3T67 - chains A and M of the 6 polymer chains in the assembly; structure by X-ray diffraction, 1.67 A resolution.

[Chain A]
Name: Protocatechuate 3,4-dioxygenase alpha chain
From: Pseudomonas putida
Notes: EC 1.13.11.3
UniProt: P00436 (PCXA_PSEPU); residues 1-200 here correspond to UniProt positions 2-201 (UniProt number = residue number + 1)
Amino-acid sequence (200 residues; each row starts with the number of its first residue):
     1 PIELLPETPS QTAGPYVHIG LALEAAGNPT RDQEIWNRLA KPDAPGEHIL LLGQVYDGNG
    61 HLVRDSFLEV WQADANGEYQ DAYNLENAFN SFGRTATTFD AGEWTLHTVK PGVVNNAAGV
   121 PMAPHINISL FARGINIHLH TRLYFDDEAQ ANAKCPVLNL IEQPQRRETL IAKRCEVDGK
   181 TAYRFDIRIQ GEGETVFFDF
Curated features (UniProtKB/Swiss-Prot):
  - binding site (3,4-dihydroxybenzoate): Arg-133

[Chain M]
Name: Protocatechuate 3,4-dioxygenase beta chain
From: Pseudomonas putida
Notes: EC 1.13.11.3
UniProt: P00437 (PCXB_PSEPU); residues 301-538 here correspond to UniProt positions 2-239 (UniProt number = residue number - 299)
Amino-acid sequence (238 residues; row label = number of the first residue in the row):
   301 PAQDNSRFVI RDRNWHPKAL TPDYKTSIAR SPRQALVSIP QSISETTGPN FSHLGFGAHD
   361 HDLLLNFNNG GLPIGERIIV AGRVVDQYGK PVPNTLVEMW QANAGGRYRH KNDRYLAPLD
   421 PNFGGVGRCL TDSDGYYSFR TIKPGPYPWR NGPNDWRPAH IHFGISGPSI ATKLITQLYF
   481 EGDPLIPMCP IVKSIANPEA VQQLIAKLDM NNANPMDCLA YRFDIVLRGQ RKTHFENC
Bound ions: Fe ion: Tyr-408, Tyr-447, His-460, His-462 (together with catechol)
Residues lining bound ligands: catechol (CAQ): Tyr-408, Tyr-447, Trp-449, Arg-457, His-460, His-462, Gln-477

[How chain A and chain M interact]
Contacting residue pairs (174):
  Leu-4(A) / Val-309(M)  hydrophobic
  Leu-4(A) / Gln-387(M)
  Leu-4(A) / Tyr-388(M)  hydrophobic
  Leu-5(A) / Asp-386(M)
  Leu-5(A) / Gln-387(M)  hydrogen bond (backbone-side chain)
  Pro-6(A) / Trp-315(M)  hydrophobic
  Pro-6(A) / Gln-503(M)  hydrogen bond (backbone-side chain)
  Pro-6(A) / Val-526(M)
  Glu-7(A) / Arg-311(M)  salt bridge
  Glu-7(A) / Trp-315(M)  hydrogen bond (backbone-side chain)
  Glu-7(A) / His-316(M)  salt bridge
  Glu-7(A) / Gln-387(M)
  Glu-7(A) / Gln-503(M)
  Glu-7(A) / Val-526(M)
  Glu-7(A) / Arg-528(M)
  Thr-8(A) / His-316(M)
  Thr-8(A) / Leu-474(M)
  Thr-8(A) / Gln-503(M)
  Thr-8(A) / Leu-504(M)
  Thr-8(A) / Ile-525(M)
  Thr-8(A) / Val-526(M)  hydrogen bond (side chain-backbone)
  Pro-9(A) / His-316(M)
  Pro-9(A) / Thr-476(M)  hydrogen bond (backbone-side chain)
  Pro-9(A) / Ile-495(M)  hydrophobic
  Pro-9(A) / Ala-500(M)
  Pro-9(A) / Leu-504(M)
  Ser-10(A) / His-316(M)  hydrogen bond (backbone-side chain)
  Ser-10(A) / Pro-317(M)
  Ser-10(A) / Leu-474(M)
  Ser-10(A) / Ile-475(M)  hydrogen bond (side chain-backbone)
  Gln-11(A) / Ile-475(M)  hydrogen bond (backbone-backbone)
  Gln-11(A) / Thr-476(M)
  Gln-11(A) / Gln-477(M)
  Gln-11(A) / Tyr-479(M)  hydrogen bond
  Gln-11(A) / Ile-491(M)  hydrogen bond (side chain-backbone)
  Gln-11(A) / Val-492(M)
  Gln-11(A) / Ser-494(M)  hydrogen bond
  Gln-11(A) / Ile-495(M)
  Gln-11(A) / Leu-504(M)
  Thr-12(A) / Tyr-324(M)  hydrogen bond
  Thr-12(A) / Gln-477(M)  hydrogen bond (backbone-side chain)
  Ala-13(A) / Trp-400(M)
  Ala-13(A) / His-462(M)
  Ala-13(A) / Ile-475(M)  hydrophobic
  Pro-15(A) / His-410(M)
  Tyr-16(A) / Trp-400(M)  hydrogen bond (backbone-side chain)
  Tyr-16(A) / Tyr-408(M)  hydrophobic
  Tyr-16(A) / His-410(M)
  Tyr-16(A) / Asn-412(M)
  Tyr-16(A) / Asp-413(M)
  Tyr-16(A) / Tyr-447(M)  hydrogen bond
  Val-17(A) / Trp-400(M)
  His-18(A) / His-410(M)  hydrogen bond
  Ile-19(A) / Trp-400(M)
  Ile-19(A) / Gln-401(M)
  Ile-19(A) / Tyr-408(M)  hydrophobic
  Ile-19(A) / Arg-409(M)
  Ile-19(A) / His-410(M)
  Ile-19(A) / Val-426(M)
  Gly-20(A) / Trp-400(M)
  Gly-20(A) / Val-426(M)
  Leu-21(A) / Glu-398(M)
  Leu-21(A) / Trp-400(M)  hydrophobic
  Leu-21(A) / Ile-475(M)  hydrophobic
  Ala-25(A) / Lys-411(M)
  Ala-26(A) / His-410(M)
  Ala-26(A) / Lys-411(M)  hydrogen bond (backbone-backbone)
  Gly-27(A) / Lys-411(M)
  Asn-28(A) / Arg-409(M)  hydrogen bond (side chain-backbone)
  Arg-31(A) / Asp-360(M)
  Arg-31(A) / Val-426(M)
  Arg-31(A) / Arg-428(M)
  Gln-33(A) / Leu-354(M)
  Gln-33(A) / Gly-355(M)  hydrogen bond (side chain-backbone)
  Gln-33(A) / Arg-428(M)  hydrogen bond (backbone-side chain)
  Ile-35(A) / Phe-351(M)  hydrophobic
  Ile-35(A) / Leu-396(M)  hydrophobic
  Asp-57(A) / Ala-329(M)
  Gly-58(A) / Ala-329(M)  hydrogen bond (backbone-backbone)
  Asn-59(A) / Ala-329(M)
  Val-63(A) / Arg-330(M)
  Asp-65(A) / Arg-330(M)  salt bridge
  Glu-69(A) / Lys-473(M)  salt bridge
  Trp-71(A) / Ser-344(M)  hydrogen bond (side chain-backbone)
  Trp-71(A) / Thr-347(M)  hydrogen bond
  Trp-71(A) / Gly-348(M)
  Trp-71(A) / Pro-349(M)
  Trp-71(A) / Ile-470(M)  hydrophobic
  Glu-78(A) / Pro-301(M)
  Tyr-79(A) / Pro-301(M)
  Tyr-79(A) / Ala-302(M)  hydrogen bond (backbone-backbone)
  Tyr-79(A) / Ile-343(M)  hydrophobic
  Tyr-79(A) / Ser-344(M)  hydrogen bond
  Tyr-79(A) / Thr-347(M)
  Gln-80(A) / Pro-301(M)
  Asp-81(A) / Ala-302(M)
  Asp-81(A) / Gly-348(M)
  Asp-81(A) / Pro-349(M)
  Asp-81(A) / Asn-350(M)  hydrogen bond (backbone-backbone)
  Tyr-83(A) / Asn-350(M)  hydrogen bond (backbone-backbone)
  Tyr-83(A) / Phe-351(M)  hydrophobic
  Asn-84(A) / His-353(M)
  Phe-92(A) / Pro-349(M)  hydrophobic
  Phe-92(A) / Phe-351(M)  hydrophobic
  Arg-94(A) / Glu-398(M)  salt bridge
  Phe-99(A) / His-410(M)
  Phe-99(A) / Lys-411(M)
  Phe-99(A) / Asn-412(M)
  Val-114(A) / Ile-343(M)  hydrophobic
  Ala-117(A) / Arg-307(M)
  Ala-117(A) / Gln-341(M)
  Ala-117(A) / Asn-537(M)
  Ala-118(A) / Asn-537(M)
  Met-122(A) / Ser-342(M)
  Met-122(A) / Ser-344(M)
  His-125(A) / Ser-344(M)  hydrogen bond
  Asn-127(A) / Ser-344(M)
  Asn-127(A) / Ile-470(M)
  Phe-131(A) / Lys-473(M)
  Phe-131(A) / Ile-475(M)  hydrophobic
  Arg-133(A) / Tyr-324(M)
  Arg-133(A) / Thr-326(M)
  Arg-133(A) / Arg-330(M)  hydrogen bond (backbone-side chain)
  Gly-134(A) / Tyr-324(M)  hydrogen bond (backbone-side chain)
  Gly-134(A) / Thr-326(M)
  Gly-134(A) / Ser-327(M)
  Gly-134(A) / Arg-330(M)
  Ile-135(A) / Arg-330(M)
  Asn-136(A) / Pro-317(M)
  Asn-136(A) / Lys-318(M)  hydrogen bond (side chain-backbone)
  Asn-136(A) / Ala-319(M)  hydrogen bond (side chain-backbone)
  Asn-136(A) / Thr-321(M)  hydrogen bond
  Asn-136(A) / Tyr-324(M)
  Asn-136(A) / Ser-494(M)
  Ile-137(A) / Arg-313(M)
  Ile-137(A) / His-316(M)
  Ile-137(A) / Pro-317(M)
  His-138(A) / Arg-311(M)
  His-138(A) / Lys-473(M)
  Leu-139(A) / Pro-332(M)  hydrophobic
  His-140(A) / Arg-311(M)
  Arg-142(A) / Ser-342(M)
  Arg-142(A) / Ser-344(M)
  Arg-142(A) / Glu-345(M)  salt bridge
  Leu-160(A) / Val-337(M)
  Leu-160(A) / Ile-339(M)  hydrophobic
  Leu-160(A) / Pro-340(M)
  Arg-166(A) / Gln-334(M)
  Ile-189(A) / Arg-330(M)
  Ile-189(A) / Ser-331(M)
  Ile-189(A) / Pro-332(M)
  Gln-190(A) / Ile-328(M)  hydrogen bond (side chain-backbone)
  Gln-190(A) / Ala-329(M)
  Gln-190(A) / Ser-331(M)  hydrogen bond (side chain-backbone)
  Gln-190(A) / Arg-333(M)
  Glu-194(A) / Pro-332(M)
  Glu-194(A) / Arg-333(M)  hydrogen bond (side chain-backbone)
  Glu-194(A) / Gln-334(M)  hydrogen bond (side chain-backbone)
  Val-196(A) / Val-337(M)  hydrophobic
  Phe-197(A) / Pro-332(M)  hydrophobic
  Phe-197(A) / Leu-336(M)
  Phe-197(A) / Val-337(M)  hydrogen bond (backbone-backbone)
  Phe-198(A) / Val-337(M)
  Phe-198(A) / Ile-339(M)  hydrophobic
  Asp-199(A) / Arg-313(M)  salt bridge
  Asp-199(A) / Val-337(M)  hydrogen bond (backbone-backbone)
  Asp-199(A) / Ser-338(M)
  Asp-199(A) / Ile-339(M)  hydrogen bond (backbone-backbone)
  Phe-200(A) / Ile-310(M)
  Phe-200(A) / Ile-339(M)
  Phe-200(A) / Gln-341(M)  hydrogen bond (backbone-side chain)
  Phe-200(A) / Glu-345(M)
  Phe-200(A) / Ala-471(M)  hydrophobic
  Phe-200(A) / Arg-528(M)  hydrogen bond (backbone-side chain)
Other interface residues (no listed pair), chain A (73 interface residues in all): Glu-34, Ala-82, Asn-115, Asn-116, Ala-132, Val-157, Ile-161
Other interface residues (no listed pair), chain M (87 interface residues in all): Asp-304, Ala-335, Val-385, Gly-389, Gly-424, Gly-425, Asp-524, Leu-527, Glu-536

[Overview]
73 residues of chain A and 87 residues of chain M are in contact, with 42 hydrogen bonds and 7 salt bridges.
Among the polar pairs are Glu-7(A)/Arg-311(M), Glu-7(A)/His-316(M) and Asp-65(A)/Arg-330(M). Catechol is bound
between chain A and chain M.
Chain A is Protocatechuate 3,4-dioxygenase alpha chain and chain M is Protocatechuate 3,4-dioxygenase beta
chain, both from Pseudomonas putida; the structure, Axial Ligand Swapping In Double Mutant Maintains
Intradiol-cleavage Chemistry in Protocatechuate 3,4-Dioxygenase, was determined by X-ray diffraction.
